Entry 3GF2 (X-ray diffraction, 1.80 A resolution); this record covers chain A.

Chain A:
Molecule: 146aa long hypothetical transcriptional regulator
Source organism: Sulfolobus tokodaii
UniProtKB: Q96ZY1 (Q96ZY1_SULTO); numbering as in UniProt (aligned over 1-146)
Chain sequence (146 residues; numbered 1 to 146; the number before each row is that of its first residue):
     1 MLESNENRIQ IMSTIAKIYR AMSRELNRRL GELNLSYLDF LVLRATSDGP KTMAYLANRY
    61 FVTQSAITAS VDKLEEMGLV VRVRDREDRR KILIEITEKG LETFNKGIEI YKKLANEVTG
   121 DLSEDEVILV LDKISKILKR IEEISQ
Not modelled in the structure: 1-5
Small-molecule neighbours: 2-hydroxybenzoic acid (SAL): Ile-9, Ser-13, Ala-16, Lys-17, Arg-20, Tyr-37, Leu-41, Arg-44, Tyr-60, Tyr-111
From the paper describing this entry:
  - binding site for 2-hydroxybenzoic acid: Lys-17, Arg-20, Tyr-37, Tyr-111
  - mutagenesis - R89A, R90A, K91A: abolished binding to DNA

Overview:
Chain A binds 2-hydroxybenzoic acid. The paper reports a binding site for 2-hydroxybenzoic acid at Lys-17,
Arg-20 and Tyr-37 among others; R89A, R90A and K91A abolish binding to DNA.
Chain A is 146aa long hypothetical transcriptional regulator (Sulfolobus tokodaii); the structure, Crystal
structure of the hypothetical regulator ST1710 complexed with sodium salicylate, was determined by X-ray
diffraction (same publication as 3GEZ, 3GFI, 3GFJ and 3GFL).
